Entry 6AKU (electron microscopy, 2.70 A resolution); this record covers chains A and B of the 3 polymer chains in the assembly.

Chain A:
Protein: VP1
From: Coxsackievirus A10
UniProt: W0G0K3 (W0G0K3_9ENTO); residue numbers follow UniProt; this construct covers 1-298
Amino-acid sequence (298 residues; row label = number of the first residue in the row):
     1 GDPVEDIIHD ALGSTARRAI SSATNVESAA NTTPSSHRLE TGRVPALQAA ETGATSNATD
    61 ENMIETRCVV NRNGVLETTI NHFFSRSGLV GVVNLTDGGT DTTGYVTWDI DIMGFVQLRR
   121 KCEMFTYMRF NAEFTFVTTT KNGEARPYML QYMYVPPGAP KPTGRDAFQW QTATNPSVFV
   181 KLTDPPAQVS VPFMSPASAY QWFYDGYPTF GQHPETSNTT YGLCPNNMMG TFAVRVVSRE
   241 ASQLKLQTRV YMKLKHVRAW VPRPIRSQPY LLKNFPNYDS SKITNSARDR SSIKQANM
Unresolved in the structure: 1-74, 208-225, 298
What the authors report for this chain:
  - conformationally variable residues (loop rearrangement, order/disorder transition, side-chain flip): Pro208 to Pro225, Met229 to Ala233

Chain B:
Protein: VP2
From: Coxsackievirus A10
UniProt: A0A0C5AZ80 (A0A0C5AZ80_9ENTO); residues 1-255 here correspond to UniProt positions 70-324 (UniProt number = residue number + 69)
Amino-acid sequence (255 residues; each row starts with the number of its first residue):
     1 SPSVEACGYS DRVAQLTVGN SSITTQEAAN IVLAYGEWPE YCPDTDATAV DKPTRPDVSV
    61 NRFYTLDSKM WQENSTGWYW KFPDVLNKTG VFGQNAQFHY LYRSGFCLHV QCNASKFHQG
   121 ALLVAVIPEF VIAGRGSNTK PNEAPHPGFT TTFPGTTGAT FHDPYVLDSG VPLSQALIYP
   181 HQWINLRTNN CATVIVPYIN AVPFDSAINH SNFGLIVIPV SPLKYSSGAT TAIPITITIA
   241 PLNSEFGGLR QAVSQ
Unresolved in the structure: 1-27, 45-51, 137-147, 247-255
What the authors report for this chain:
  - conformationally variable residues (order/disorder transition): Ser137 to Pro147

Interface between chain A and chain B:
Residue-residue contacts (50):
  Tyr127(A) with Glu129(B); Asn200(B)
  Ser198(A) with Ala201(B), hydrogen bond (backbone-backbone)
  Phe203(A) with Glu129(B)
  Tyr204(A) with Glu129(B); His210(B)
  Asp205(A) with Lys81(B), salt bridge; Glu129(B), hydrogen bond (backbone-side chain); Phe130(B); Val131(B); Thr152(B); His210(B); Ser211(B), hydrogen bond
  Gly206(A) with Asn209(B)
  Tyr207(A) with Phe153(B), hydrophobic; Asn209(B), hydrogen bond (backbone-backbone)
  Val261(A) with Tyr35(B); Pro128(B), hydrophobic
  Pro262(A) with Ile178(B); Tyr179(B)
  Arg263(A) with Pro128(B), hydrogen bond (side chain-backbone); Glu129(B), hydrogen bond (side chain-backbone); Ile178(B); Tyr179(B)
  Pro264(A) with Val171(B), hydrophobic; Gln175(B); Ile178(B); Tyr179(B)
  Ile265(A) with Pro172(B); Gln175(B), hydrogen bond (backbone-side chain)
  Arg266(A) with Ser169(B), hydrogen bond (side chain-backbone); Gly170(B), hydrogen bond (side chain-backbone)
  Ser267(A) with Gly170(B); Pro172(B)
  Gln268(A) with Val166(B); Gly170(B)
  Pro276(A) with Ala133(B); Ser169(B)
  Asn277(A) with Gly134(B), hydrogen bond (side chain-backbone)
  Tyr278(A) with Gly134(B); Arg135(B); Val166(B); Asp168(B), hydrogen bond; Gly170(B)
  Asp279(A) with Gly136(B)
  Ser280(A) with Arg135(B), hydrogen bond; Asp163(B), hydrogen bond
  Ile283(A) with Asp163(B); Val166(B), hydrophobic
  Ser286(A) with Tyr165(B), hydrogen bond
Other interface residues (no listed pair), chain A (28 interface residues in all): Thr126, Ala197, Gln201, Leu271, Thr284, Asn285
Other interface residues (no listed pair), chain B (30 interface residues in all): Phe149, Ile199

Summary:
Chain A and chain B form an interface of 28 and 30 residues respectively; the contacts include 14 hydrogen
bonds and 1 salt bridge. Polar contacts include Asp205(A)-Lys81(B), Asp205(A)-Glu129(B) and
Asp205(A)-Ser211(B). The paper reports conformational variability at Pro208(A), Met229(A) and Ser137(B).
Chain A is VP1 and chain B is VP2, both from Coxsackievirus A10; the structure, Cryo-EM structure of CVA10
empty particle, was determined by electron microscopy together with 6AKS and 6AKT from the same study.
